Entry 5V1F (X-ray diffraction, 2.18 A resolution); this record covers chains T and A of the 4 polymer chains in the assembly.

[Chain T]
Molecule: 16-nt DNA strand
Sequence (16 nucleotides; row label = number of the first residue in the row):
     1 CCGACGCCGCATCAGC

[Chain A]
Molecule: DNA polymerase beta
From: Homo sapiens
Notes: EC 2.7.7.7, 4.2.99.-
Reference sequence: P06746 (DPOLB_HUMAN); residue numbers follow UniProt; this construct covers 1-335
Chain sequence (335 residues; numbered 1 to 335; the number before each row is that of its first residue):
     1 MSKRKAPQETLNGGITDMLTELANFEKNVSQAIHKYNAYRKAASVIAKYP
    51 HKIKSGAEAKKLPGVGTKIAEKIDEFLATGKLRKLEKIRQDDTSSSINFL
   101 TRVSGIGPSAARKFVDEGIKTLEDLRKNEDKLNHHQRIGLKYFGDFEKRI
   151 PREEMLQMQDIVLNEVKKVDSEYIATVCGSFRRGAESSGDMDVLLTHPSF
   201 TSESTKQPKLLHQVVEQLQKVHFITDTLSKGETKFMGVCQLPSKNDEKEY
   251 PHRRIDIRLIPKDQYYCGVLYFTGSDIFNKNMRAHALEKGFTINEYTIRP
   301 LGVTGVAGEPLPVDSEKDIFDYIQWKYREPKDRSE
Unresolved in the structure: 1-9, 302-305
Curated features (UniProtKB/Swiss-Prot):
  - region: Arg-183 to Asp-192 (DNA-binding)
  - active site: Lys-72 (Nucleophile)
  - binding site (K(+)): Lys-60, Leu-62, Val-65, Thr-101, Val-103, Ile-106
  - binding site (Na(+)): Lys-60, Leu-62, Val-65, Thr-101, Val-103, Ile-106
  - binding site (dATP): Arg-149, Ser-180, Arg-183, Gly-189, Asp-190
  - binding site (dCTP): Arg-149, Ser-180, Arg-183, Gly-189, Asp-190
  - binding site (dGTP): Arg-149, Ser-180, Arg-183, Gly-189, Asp-190, Asp-192
  - binding site (dTTP): Arg-149, Ser-180, Arg-183, Gly-189, Asp-190
  - binding site (Mg(2+)): Asp-190, Asp-192, Asp-256
  - modified residue: Lys-72 (N6-acetyllysine), Arg-83 (Omega-N-methylarginine), Arg-152 (Omega-N-methylarginine)
  - cross-link (Glycyl lysine isopeptide (Lys-Gly)): Lys-41 (interchain with G-Cter in ubiquitin), Lys-61 (interchain with G-Cter in ubiquitin), Lys-81 (interchain with G-Cter in ubiquitin)
  - natural variant: Leu-22 (L22P: Found in a gastric cancer sample; uncertain significance), Tyr-39 (Y39C: Found in a gastric cancer sample; uncertain significance), Gly-118 (G118V: Decreased DNA-directed DNA polymerase activity), Arg-137 (R137Q: Decreased function in base-excision repair), Arg-149 (R149I: Decreased DNA-directed DNA polymerase activity), Asp-160 (D160N: Found in a gastric cancer sample; uncertain significance), Cys-239 (C239R: Found in a gastric cancer sample; uncertain significance), Lys-289 (K289M: Found in a colon cancer sample; uncertain significance), Asn-294 (N294D: Found in a gastric cancer sample; uncertain significance), Glu-295 (E295K: Found in a gastric cancer sample; uncertain significance)
  - mutagenesis: Phe-25 (F25W: No effect on 5'-dRP lyase activity. Decreased ssDNA binding), His-34 (H34G: Decreased 5'-dRP lyase activity. Decreased ssDNA binding), Lys-35 (K35A: Decreased 5'-dRP lyase activity. Decreased ssDNA binding. Loss of 5'-dRP lyase activity; when associated with A-68 and A-72. Decreased ssDNA binding; when associated with A-68 and A-72 ...), Tyr-39 (Y39F: No effect on 5'-dRP lyase activity; Y39Q: Abolishes DNA polymerase and 5'-dRP lyase activity), Lys-41 (K41R: Abolishes ubiquitination; when associated with R-61 and R-81), Lys-60 (K60A: Decreased 5'-dRP lyase activity. Decreased ssDNA binding), Lys-61 (K61R: Abolishes ubiquitination; when associated with R-41 and R-81), Lys-68 (K68A: No effect on 5'-dRP lyase activity. Decreased ssDNA binding. Loss of 5'-dRP lyase activity; when associated with A-35 and A-72. Decreased ssDNA binding; when associated with A-35 and A-72 ...), Glu-71 (E71Q: No effect on 5'-dRP lyase activity. No effect on structure shown by circular dichroism. No effect on ssDNA binding), Lys-72 (K72A: Severely reduced 5'-dRP lyase activity. Does not affect ssDNA binding. Loss of 5'-dRP lyase activity; when associated with A-35 and A-68. Decreased ssDNA binding ...), Glu-75 (E75A: Slightly decreased 5'-dRP lyase activity. Decreased ssDNA binding. No effect on structure shown by circular dichroism), Lys-81 (K81R: Abolishes ubiquitination; when associated with R-41 and R-61), 5 further mutagenesis entries in UniProt
Bound ions: Ca2+ site 1: Asp-190, Asp-192, Asp-256 (together with 2'-deoxycytidine-5'-triphosphate) (shared with 1 residue of chain P); Ca2+ site 2: Asp-190, Asp-192 (together with 2'-deoxycytidine-5'-triphosphate)
Residues lining bound ligands: 2'-deoxycytidine-5'-triphosphate (DCP): Arg-149, Gly-179, Ser-180, Arg-183, Ser-187, Ser-188, Gly-189, Asp-190, Asp-192, Tyr-271, Phe-272, Thr-273, Gly-274, Ser-275, Asp-276, Asn-279
From the paper describing this entry:
  - conformationally variable residues (side-chain flip): Arg-254, Asp-256
  - catalytic residues: Asp-256 (proposed by the authors, not directly observed)

[Interface between chain T and chain A]
Pairs across the interface - 26 pairs, chain T then chain A:
  DC5(T) with His-34(A), stacking on the base
  DG6(T) with Asn-279(A), base contact; Lys-280(A), sugar contact; Arg-283(A), hydrogen bond to the base; Ala-284(A), sugar contact; Leu-287(A), phosphate contact
  DC7(T) with Arg-283(A), hydrogen bond to the sugar; Leu-287(A), phosphate contact; Thr-292(A), hydrogen bond to the phosphate; Ile-293(A), sugar contact; Asn-294(A), phosphate contact
  DC8(T) with Asn-294(A), hydrogen bond to the phosphate; Glu-295(A), sugar contact; Tyr-296(A), phosphate contact
  DG9(T) with Thr-233(A), phosphate contact; Lys-234(A), hydrogen bond to the base; Arg-258(A), sugar contact; Tyr-296(A), hydrogen bond to the phosphate
  DC10(T) with Ser-229(A), phosphate contact; Lys-230(A), phosphate contact; Gly-231(A), phosphate contact; Glu-232(A), hydrogen bond to the phosphate; Thr-233(A), hydrogen bond to the phosphate; Lys-234(A), hydrogen bond to the phosphate
  DA11(T) with Ser-229(A), phosphate contact; Lys-230(A), hydrogen bond to the phosphate
Also at the interface, not in a pair above, chain T (8 interface residues in all): DT12
Also at the interface, not in a pair above, chain A (22 interface residues in all): Asn-37, Asn-133, Tyr-271, Arg-299

[Overview]
8 residues of chain T face 22 of chain A across their interface; the contacts include 10 hydrogen bonds and 1
aromatic stacking contact. Polar contacts include DG6(T)/Arg-283(A), DG9(T)/Lys-234(A) and DC7(T)/Arg-283(A).
Ligands of chain A: 2'-deoxycytidine-5'-triphosphate. The paper reports the catalytic residue Asp-256(A);
conformational variability at Arg-254(A) and Asp-256(A).
Here chain T is a 16-nt DNA strand and chain A is DNA polymerase beta (Homo sapiens). Entry 5V1F (DNA
polymerase beta substrate complex with 8-oxoG at the primer terminus and incoming dCTP) was determined by
X-ray diffraction (same publication as 5V1G, 5V1H, 5V1I, 5V1J, 5V1N, 5V1O and 3 further entries).
